Entry 7Z4Y (electron microscopy, 4.50 A resolution (low resolution: residue-level contacts below are approximate; hydrogen-bond / salt-bridge calls are withheld)); this record covers chains A and B of the 4 polymer chains in the assembly.

[Chain A]
Molecule: Zinc finger CCHC domain-containing protein 8
Source organism: Homo sapiens
UniProtKB: Q6NZY4 (ZCHC8_HUMAN); residue numbers follow UniProt; this construct covers 41-337
Amino-acid sequence (301 residues; numbered 37 to 337; the number before each row is that of its first residue):
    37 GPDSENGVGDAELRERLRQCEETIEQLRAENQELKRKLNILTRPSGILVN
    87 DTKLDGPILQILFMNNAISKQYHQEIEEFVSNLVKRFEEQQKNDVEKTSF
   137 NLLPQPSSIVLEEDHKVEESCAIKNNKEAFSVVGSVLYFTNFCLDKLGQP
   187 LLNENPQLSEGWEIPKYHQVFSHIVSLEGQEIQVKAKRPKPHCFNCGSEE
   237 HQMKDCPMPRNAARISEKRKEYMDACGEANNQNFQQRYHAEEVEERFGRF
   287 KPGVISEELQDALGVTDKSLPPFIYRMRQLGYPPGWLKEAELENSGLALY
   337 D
Not modelled in the structure: 37-42, 151-159, 219-337
Sequence notes: expression tag (37-40)
Curated features (UniProtKB/Swiss-Prot):
  - zinc finger: Pro227 to Met244 (CCHC-type)
  - region (RBM7 binding): Phe286 to Leu299, Phe309 to Lys324
  - natural variant: Pro186 (P186L: In PFBMFT5)
  - mutagenesis: Leu295 (L295E: Impaired interaction with ZCCHC8; when associated with E-299), Leu299 (L299E: Impaired interaction with ZCCHC8; when associated with E-295), Phe309 (F309A: Reduced interaction with ZCCHC8; when associated with E-313), Met313 (M313E: Reduced interaction with ZCCHC8; when associated with A-309)

[Chain B]
Molecule: Exosome RNA helicase MTR4
Source organism: Homo sapiens
Notes: EC 3.6.4.13
UniProtKB: P42285 (MTREX_HUMAN); residues 1-1042 here = UniProt positions 1-1042
Amino-acid sequence (1046 residues; row label = number of the first residue in the row; numbers below 1 keep their minus sign (Gly-3 is residue -3)):
    -3 GPDSMADAFGDELFSVFEGDSTTAAGTKKDKEKDKGKWKGPPGSADKAGK
    47 RFDGKLQSESTNNGKNKRDVDFEGTDEPIFGKKPRIEESITEDLSLADLM
    97 PRVKVQSVETVEGCTHEVALPAEEDYLPLKPRVGKAAKEYPFILDAFQRE
   147 AIQCVDNNQSVLVSAHTSAGKTVCAEYAIALALREKQRVIFTSPIKALSN
   197 QKYREMYEEFQDVGLMTGDVTINPTASCLVMTTEILRSMLYRGSEVMREV
   247 AWVIFDEIHYMRDSERGVVWEETIILLPDNVHYVFLSATIPNARQFAEWI
   297 CHLHKQPCHVIYTDYRPTPLQHYIFPAGGDGLHLVVDENGDFREDNFNTA
   347 MQVLRDAGDLAKGDQKGRKGGTKGPSNVFKIVKMIMERNFQPVIIFSFSK
   397 KDCEAYALQMTKLDFNTDEEKKMVEEVFSNAIDCLSDEDKKLPQVEHVLP
   447 LLKRGIGIHHGGLLPILKETIEILFSEGLIKALFATETFAMGINMPARTV
   497 LFTNARKFDGKDFRWISSGEYIQMSGRAGRRGMDDRGIVILMVDEKMSPT
   547 IGKQLLKGSADPLNSAFHLTYNMVLNLLRVEEINPEYMLEKSFYQFQHYR
   597 AIPGVVEKVKNSEEQYNKIVIPNEESVVIYYKIRQQLAKLGKEIEEYIHK
   647 PKYCLPFLQPGRLVKVKNEGDDFGWGVVVNFSKKSNVKPNSGELDPLYVV
   697 EVLLRCSKESLKNSATEAAKPAKPDEKGEMQVVPVLVHLLSAISSVRLYI
   747 PKDLRPVDNRQSVLKSIQEVQKRFPDGIPLLDPIDDMGIQDQGLKKVIQK
   797 VEAFEHRMYSHPLHNDPNLETVYTLCEKKAQIAIDIKSAKRELKKARTVL
   847 QMDELKCRKRVLRRLGFATSSDVIEMKGRVACEISSADELLLTEMMFNGL
   897 FNDLSAEQATALLSCFVFQENSSEMPKLTEQLAGPLRQMQECAKRIAKVS
   947 AEAKLEIDEETYLSSFKPHLMDVVYTWATGATFAHICKMTDVFEGSIIRC
   997 MRRLEELLRQMCQAAKAIGNTELENKFAEGITKIKRDIVFAASLYL
Not modelled in the structure: -3 to 95, 355-371
Sequence notes: expression tag (-3 to 0)
Curated features (UniProtKB/Swiss-Prot):
  - motif: Asp252 to His255 (DEIH box)
  - binding site (ATP): Ile139, Ala161 to Thr168
  - modified residue: Ala2 (N-acetylalanine), Ser40 (Phosphoserine), Lys51 (N6-acetyllysine), Lys78 (N6-acetyllysine)
  - cross-link (Glycyl lysine isopeptide (Lys-Gly)): Lys24 (interchain with G-Cter in SUMO2), Lys358 (interchain with G-Cter in SUMO2), Lys684 (interchain with G-Cter in SUMO2), Lys723 (interchain with G-Cter in SUMO2)
  - mutagenesis: Glu253 (E253Q: Abolishes RNA helicase activity), Arg658 (R658A: Decreased interaction with NRDE2), Glu697 (E697R: Decreased interaction with NRDE2), Arg743 (R743E: Decreased interaction with NRDE2. Impairs the binding of both NVL and NOP53), Phe989 to Glu990 (Loss of interaction with NRDE2)

[How chain A and chain B interact]
Pairs across the interface (55; chain A residue first):
  Gln141(A) with Met783(B)
  Tyr174(A) with Tyr745(B)
  Asn177(A) with Leu744(B); Tyr745(B)
  Phe178(A) with Val742(B); Arg743(B); Tyr745(B)
  Cys179(A) with Ser741(B); Val742(B); Arg743(B); Tyr745(B)
  Leu180(A) with Ser741(B); Val742(B)
  Asp181(A) with Gln655(B); Arg658(B); Ser741(B); Arg743(B)
  Lys182(A) with Asp782(B)
  Leu183(A) with Phe653(B)
  Gly184(A) with Pro652(B); Phe653(B); Gln655(B)
  Gln185(A) with Pro652(B); Gln655(B)
  Glu190(A) with Lys679(B); Tyr694(B)
  Pro192(A) with Phe677(B)
  Trp198(A) with Leu654(B); Gln655(B); Phe677(B)
  Ile200(A) with Val675(B)
  Pro201(A) with Val675(B); Ile746(B); Leu750(B)
  Lys202(A) with Asp749(B); Leu750(B); Arg751(B)
  Tyr203(A) with Val675(B); Asn676(B); Glu697(B); Val728(B); Arg751(B)
  Val206(A) with Ser710(B)
  Phe207(A) with Ser710(B); Ala714(B); Val729(B); Pro730(B)
  His209(A) with Ala711(B); Ala714(B)
  Ile210(A) with Pro730(B)
  Val211(A) with Asn664(B); Ala714(B); Pro730(B); Leu732(B); Leu735(B)
Interface residues without a listed pair, chain A (31 interface residues in all): Val172, Thr176, Asn189, Glu199, His204, Gln205, Ser212, Leu213
Interface residues without a listed pair, chain B (38 interface residues in all): Leu651, Pro656, Val695, Cys702, Ser706, Glu713, Lys748

[Overview]
The interface between chain A and chain B involves 31 residues on one side and 38 on the other. From UniProt:
4 mutagenesis sites on chain A; 9 ATP-binding residues and 6 mutagenesis sites on chain B.
Chain A is Zinc finger CCHC domain-containing protein 8 and chain B is Exosome RNA helicase MTR4, both from
Homo sapiens; the structure, Human NEXT dimer - overall reconstruction of the core complex, was determined by
electron microscopy, deposited together with 7Z4Z and 7Z52.
